Entry 7TK5 (electron microscopy, 7.80 A resolution (low resolution: residue-level contacts below are approximate; hydrogen-bond / salt-bridge calls are withheld)); this record covers chains V and W of the 27 polymer chains in the assembly.

[Chain V]
Molecule: ATP synthase subunit d
Source organism: Saccharomyces cerevisiae
UniProtKB: P30902 (ATP7_YEAST); residues 1-173 here correspond to UniProt positions 2-174 (UniProt number = residue number + 1)
Amino-acid sequence (173 residues; numbered 1 to 173; the number before each row is that of its first residue):
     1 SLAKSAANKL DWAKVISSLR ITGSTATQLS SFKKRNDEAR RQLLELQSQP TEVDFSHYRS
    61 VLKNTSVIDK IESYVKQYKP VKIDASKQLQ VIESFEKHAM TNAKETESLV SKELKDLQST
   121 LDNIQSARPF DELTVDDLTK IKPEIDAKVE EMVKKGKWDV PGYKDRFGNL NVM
Not modelled in the structure: 1-2
UniProt features mapped onto this chain:
  - modified residue: S1 (N-acetylserine)

[Chain W]
Molecule: ATP synthase subunit f
Source organism: Saccharomyces cerevisiae
UniProtKB: Q06405 (ATPK_YEAST); residues 1-95 here correspond to UniProt positions 7-101 (UniProt number = residue number + 6)
Amino-acid sequence (95 residues; row label = number of the first residue in the row):
     1 VSTLIPPKVV SSKNIGSAPN AKRIANVVHF YKSLPQGPAP AIKANTRLAR YKAKYFDGDN
    61 ASGKPLWHFA LGIIAFGYSM EYYFHLRHHK GAEEH
Not modelled in the structure: 86-95

[Interface between chain V and chain W]
Pairs across the interface - 9 pairs, chain V then chain W:
  K33(V) - V1(W)
  K34(V) - V1(W)
  N102(V) - K8(W)
  P129(V) - P35(W)
  E132(V) - P35(W)
  E132(V) - Q36(W)
  L133(V) - P35(W)
  L133(V) - Q36(W)
  T134(V) - Q36(W)
Also at the interface, not in a pair above, chain V (11 interface residues in all): S30, A103, T106, R128
Also at the interface, not in a pair above, chain W (5 interface residues in all): S2

[Overview]
Chain V and chain W form an interface of 11 and 5 residues respectively.
Chain V is ATP synthase subunit d and chain W is ATP synthase subunit f, both from Saccharomyces cerevisiae;
the structure, Yeast ATP synthase State 1binding(d) with 10 mM ATP backbone model, was determined by electron
microscopy (same publication as 7TJS, 7TJT, 7TJU, 7TJV, 7TJW, 7TJX and 30 further entries).
